PDB entry 4QW7 | X-ray diffraction, 2.70 A resolution | chains O and U of the 28 polymer chains in the assembly

Chain O:
Protein: Proteasome subunit alpha type-2
Organism: Saccharomyces cerevisiae
Notes: EC 3.4.25.1; engineered mutation(s): M45T
Reference sequence: P23639 (PSA2_YEAST); residues 1-250 here = UniProt positions 1-250
Chain sequence (250 residues; each row starts with the number of its first residue):
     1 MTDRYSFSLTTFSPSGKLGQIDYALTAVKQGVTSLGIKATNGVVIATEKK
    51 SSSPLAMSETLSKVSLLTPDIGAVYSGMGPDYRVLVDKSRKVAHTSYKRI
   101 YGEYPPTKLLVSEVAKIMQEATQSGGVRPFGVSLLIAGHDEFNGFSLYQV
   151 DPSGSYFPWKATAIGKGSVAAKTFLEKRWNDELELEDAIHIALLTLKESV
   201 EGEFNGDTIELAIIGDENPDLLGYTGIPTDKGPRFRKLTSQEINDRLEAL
Curated features (UniProtKB/Swiss-Prot):
  - cross-link: Lys108 (Glycyl lysine isopeptide (Lys-Gly) (interchain with G-Cter in ubiquitin))

Chain U:
Protein: Proteasome subunit alpha type-1
Organism: Saccharomyces cerevisiae
Notes: EC 3.4.25.1
Reference sequence: P21243 (PSA1_YEAST); residues -8 to 243 here correspond to UniProt positions 1-252 (UniProt number = residue number + 9)
Chain sequence (252 residues; row label = number of the first residue in the row; numbers below 1 keep their minus sign (Met-8 is residue -8)):
    -8 MSGAAAASAAGYDRHITIFSPEGRLYQVEYAFKATNQTNINSLAVRGKDC
    42 TVVISQKKVPDKLLDPTTVSYIFCISRTIGMVVNGPIPDARNAALRAKAE
    92 AAEFRYKYGYDMPCDVLAKRMANLSQIYTQRAYMRPLGVILTFVSVDEEL
   142 GPSIYKTDPAGYYVGYKATATGPKQQEITTNLENHFKKSKIDHINEESWE
   192 KVVEFAITHMIDALGTEFSKNDLEVGVATKDKFFTLSAENIEERLVAIAE
   242 QD
Unresolved in the structure: -8 to 1, 243

How chain O and chain U interact:
Residue-residue contacts (65; chain O residue first):
  Asp3(O) with Tyr124(U)
  Tyr5(O) with Ile7(U); Ala123(U), hydrophobic; Tyr124(U), hydrophobic
  Leu9(O) with Ile9(U), hydrophobic; Ala123(U), hydrophobic
  Gln20(O) with Ile9(U); Phe10(U), hydrogen bond (side chain-backbone)
  Tyr23(O) with Phe10(U); Ser11(U); Pro12(U), hydrophobic; Gly14(U)
  Ala24(O) with Phe10(U), hydrophobic
  Thr26(O) with Pro12(U); Glu13(U)
  Ala27(O) with Gly14(U)
  Ser52(O) with Tyr153(U), hydrogen bond
  Ser53(O) with Thr170(U)
  Pro54(O) with Lys158(U); Glu174(U)
  Leu55(O) with Tyr157(U); Lys158(U), hydrogen bond (backbone-backbone); Ala159(U); Thr170(U); Leu173(U), hydrophobic; Phe177(U), hydrophobic
  Ala56(O) with Gly156(U); Tyr157(U), hydrophobic
  Met57(O) with Arg37(U); Val155(U); Gly156(U), hydrogen bond (backbone-backbone); Tyr157(U); Lys158(U)
  Thr60(O) with Tyr146(U); Val155(U); Gly156(U), hydrogen bond (side chain-backbone)
  Leu61(O) with Tyr153(U), hydrophobic; Val155(U), hydrophobic
  Met78(O) with Phe10(U), hydrophobic; Leu16(U), hydrophobic
  Pro80(O) with Gln117(U); Ala151(U); Gly152(U); Tyr153(U)
  Asp81(O) with Gln117(U)
  Arg83(O) with Ala113(U), hydrogen bond (side chain-backbone); Asn114(U), hydrogen bond; Gly152(U), hydrogen bond (side chain-backbone); Tyr154(U)
  Val84(O) with Asn114(U); Gln117(U)
  Asp87(O) with Lys110(U), salt bridge; Asn114(U), hydrogen bond
  Gly126(O) with Arg122(U); Ala123(U), hydrogen bond (backbone-backbone)
  Val127(O) with Gln121(U); Arg122(U)
  Arg128(O) with Thr8(U); Phe10(U); Leu16(U); Thr120(U), hydrogen bond (side chain-backbone); Gln121(U), hydrogen bond (backbone-backbone)
  Pro129(O) with Phe10(U)
  Phe130(O) with Gln121(U)
  Gly131(O) with Phe10(U)
Other interface residues (no listed pair), chain O (30 interface residues in all): Thr2, Ala121
Other interface residues (no listed pair), chain U (34 interface residues in all): Thr160

Summary:
Chain O and chain U form an interface of 30 and 34 residues respectively; the contacts include 12 hydrogen
bonds and 1 salt bridge. Polar contacts include Asp87(O)-Lys110(U), Gln20(O)-Phe10(U) and Ser52(O)-Tyr153(U).
Here chain O is Proteasome subunit alpha type-2 and chain U is Proteasome subunit alpha type-1, both from
Saccharomyces cerevisiae. Entry 4QW7 (yCP beta5-M45T mutant in complex with carfilzomib) was determined by
X-ray diffraction together with 4QUX, 4QUY, 4QV0, 4QV1, 4QV3, 4QV4 and 42 further entries from the same study.
